Entry 7EJC (electron microscopy, 2.97 A resolution); this record covers chains C and B of the 4 polymer chains in the assembly.

# Chain C (and B)
Name: DNA repair protein RAD51 homolog 1
Organism: Homo sapiens
Notes: chain B of this document is another copy of the same molecule, construct and numbering; everything in this record applies to it too
UniProt: Q06609 (RAD51_HUMAN); numbering as in UniProt (aligned over 1-339)
Chain sequence (339 residues; each row starts with the number of its first residue):
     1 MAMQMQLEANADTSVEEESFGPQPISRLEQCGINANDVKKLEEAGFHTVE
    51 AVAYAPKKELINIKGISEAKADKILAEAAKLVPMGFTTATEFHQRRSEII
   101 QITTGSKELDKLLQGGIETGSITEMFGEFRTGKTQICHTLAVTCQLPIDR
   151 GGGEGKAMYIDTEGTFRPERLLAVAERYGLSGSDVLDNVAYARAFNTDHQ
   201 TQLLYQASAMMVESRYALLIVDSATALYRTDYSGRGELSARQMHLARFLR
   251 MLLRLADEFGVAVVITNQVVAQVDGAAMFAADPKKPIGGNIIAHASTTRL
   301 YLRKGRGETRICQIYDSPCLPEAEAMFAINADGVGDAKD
Unresolved in the structure: 1-21, 276-282, 339
Sequence notes: engineered mutation Gln313 (Lys in Q06609)
Residues lining bound ligands:
  - AMP-PNP (ANP; phosphoaminophosphonic acid-adenylate ester), molecule 1: Phe129, Arg130, Thr131, Gly132, Lys133, Thr134, Gln135, Glu163, Arg170, Arg310, Ile329, Asn330, Ala331
  - AMP-PNP (ANP), molecule 2: His294, Asp316, Ser317, Pro318, Cys319, Leu320, Pro321, Glu322
  - J46 (4-bromanyl-N-(4-bromophenyl)-3-[(phenylmethyl)sulfamoyl]benzamide): Pro56, Lys58, Glu59, Leu204, Tyr205, Ser208, Arg247, Arg250, Met251, Arg254, Leu255
From the paper describing this entry:
  - binding site for the 9-nt DNA strand: Val273

# How chain C and chain B interact
Contacting residue pairs (58; chain C residue first):
  Tyr54(C) - Phe195(B)  hydrophobic
  Tyr54(C) - Asn196(B)  hydrogen bond (backbone-side chain)
  Ala55(C) - Asn196(B)  hydrogen bond (backbone-side chain)
  Pro56(C) - Asn196(B)
  Pro56(C) - Asp198(B)
  Lys58(C) - Asp231(B)  hydrogen bond (side chain-backbone)
  Lys58(C) - Tyr232(B)
  Lys58(C) - Glu237(B)  salt bridge
  Met84(C) - His199(B)  hydrogen bond (backbone-side chain)
  Gly85(C) - Gln206(B)
  Phe86(C) - Ile160(B)  hydrophobic
  Phe86(C) - Ala190(B)  hydrophobic
  Phe86(C) - Tyr191(B)
  Phe86(C) - Ala192(B)  hydrophobic
  Phe86(C) - Leu203(B)
  Phe86(C) - Gln206(B)  hydrogen bond (backbone-side chain)
  Phe86(C) - Ala207(B)  hydrophobic
  Phe86(C) - Met210(B)  hydrophobic
  Thr87(C) - Ala190(B)
  Thr87(C) - Tyr191(B)  hydrogen bond (backbone-backbone)
  Thr88(C) - Leu186(B)
  Thr88(C) - Asn188(B)  hydrogen bond (side chain-backbone)
  Ala89(C) - Leu186(B)  hydrophobic
  Ala89(C) - Val189(B)
  Thr90(C) - Leu186(B)
  Phe92(C) - Phe166(B)
  Phe92(C) - Tyr191(B)  hydrophobic
  His93(C) - Pro168(B)
  His93(C) - Leu172(B)
  Arg96(C) - Arg167(B)
  Arg96(C) - Glu169(B)
  Arg235(C) - Val273(B)
  Met243(C) - Gly234(B)
  Ala246(C) - Thr230(B)
  Arg250(C) - Phe195(B)  hydrogen bond (side chain-backbone)
  Arg250(C) - Asn196(B)
  Arg250(C) - Leu227(B)
  Arg250(C) - Thr230(B)
  Arg250(C) - Asp231(B)  salt bridge
  Leu253(C) - Arg193(B)
  Asp257(C) - Arg193(B)  salt bridge
  Asn290(C) - Val269(B)
  Asn290(C) - Val270(B)
  Asn290(C) - Ala271(B)  hydrogen bond (side chain-backbone)
  Ile291(C) - Arg229(B)
  Ala293(C) - Phe129(B)  hydrophobic
  His294(C) - Gly127(B)
  His294(C) - Glu128(B)  hydrogen bond (side chain-backbone)
  His294(C) - Lys133(B)
  His294(C) - Gln268(B)
  His294(C) - Val269(B)
  Arg299(C) - Phe129(B)
  Tyr315(C) - Phe129(B)  hydrophobic
  Tyr315(C) - Arg130(B)
  Asp316(C) - Phe129(B)
  Asp316(C) - Arg130(B)
  Pro318(C) - Gln135(B)  hydrogen bond (backbone-side chain)
  Glu322(C) - Arg130(B)  salt bridge
Also at the interface, not in a pair above, chain C (37 interface residues in all): Ala53, Lys57, Glu118, Leu238, Arg247, Thr297, Ile314, Cys319
Also at the interface, not in a pair above, chain B (47 interface residues in all): Met158, Glu163, Gly164, Arg170, Asp187, Ser233, Asp274, Gly307

# In short
Chain C and chain B form an interface of 37 and 47 residues respectively; the contacts include 11 hydrogen
bonds and 4 salt bridges. Among the polar pairs are Lys58(C)-Glu237(B), Arg250(C)-Asp231(B) and
Asp257(C)-Arg193(B). Ligands of chain C: AMP-PNP and compound J46. From the paper: a binding site for the 9-nt
DNA strand at Val273(C).
Chain C and chain B are both DNA repair protein RAD51 homolog 1 (Homo sapiens); the structure, human RAD51
presynaptic complex, was determined by electron microscopy (same publication as 7EJ6, 7EJ7 and 7EJE).
